PDB entry 6F30 | X-ray diffraction, 2.30 A resolution | chain A

# Chain A
Name: Ectonucleotide pyrophosphatase/phosphodiesterase family member 3
From: Rattus norvegicus
Notes: EC 3.1.4.1, 3.6.1.9
UniProtKB: P97675 (ENPP3_RAT); residues 140-875 here = UniProt positions 140-875
Sequence (749 residues; numbered 136 to 884; the number before each row is that of its first residue):
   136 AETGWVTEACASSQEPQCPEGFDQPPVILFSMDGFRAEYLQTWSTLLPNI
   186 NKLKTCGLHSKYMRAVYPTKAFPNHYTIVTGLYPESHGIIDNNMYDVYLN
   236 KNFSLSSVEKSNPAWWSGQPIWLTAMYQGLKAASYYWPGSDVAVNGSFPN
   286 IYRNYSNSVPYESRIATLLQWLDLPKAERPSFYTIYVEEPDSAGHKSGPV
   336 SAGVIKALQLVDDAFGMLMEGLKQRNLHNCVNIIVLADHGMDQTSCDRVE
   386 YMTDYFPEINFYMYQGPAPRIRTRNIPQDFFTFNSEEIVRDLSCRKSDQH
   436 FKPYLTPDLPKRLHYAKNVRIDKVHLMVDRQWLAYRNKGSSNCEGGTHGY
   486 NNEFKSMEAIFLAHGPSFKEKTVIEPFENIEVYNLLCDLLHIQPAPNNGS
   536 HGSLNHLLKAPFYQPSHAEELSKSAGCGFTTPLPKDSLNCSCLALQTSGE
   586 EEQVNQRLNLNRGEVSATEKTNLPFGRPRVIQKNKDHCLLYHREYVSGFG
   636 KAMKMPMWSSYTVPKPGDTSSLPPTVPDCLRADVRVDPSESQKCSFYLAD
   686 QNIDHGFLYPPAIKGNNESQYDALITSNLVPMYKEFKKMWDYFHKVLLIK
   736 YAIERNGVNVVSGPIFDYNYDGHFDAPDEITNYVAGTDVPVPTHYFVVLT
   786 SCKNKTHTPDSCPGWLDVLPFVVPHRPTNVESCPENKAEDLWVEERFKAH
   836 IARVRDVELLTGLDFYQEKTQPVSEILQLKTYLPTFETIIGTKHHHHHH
Unresolved in the structure: 136-139, 147-151, 475-476, 582-585, 872-884
Disulfides: Cys145-Cys191, Cys153-Cys365, Cys381-Cys478, Cys429-Cys818, Cys562-Cys623, Cys575-Cys679, Cys577-Cys664, Cys787-Cys797
Covalently attached groups: N-acetylglucosamine (NAG) linked to Asn237, Asn280, Asn289, Asn533, Asn789
Differences from the reference sequence: expression tag (136-139, 876-884); variant Val201 (Met in P97675), Asn596 (Ser in P97675), Arg597 (Gly in P97675); engineered mutation Ala206 (Thr in P97675); conflict Glu585 (Gln in P97675)
Metal / ion sites: Zn2+ site 1: Asp168, Asp373, His374 (together with uridine-diphosphate-N-acetylglucosamine); Zn2+ site 2: Asp326, His330, His483 (together with uridine-diphosphate-N-acetylglucosamine); Ca2+: Asp752, Asn754, Asp756, His758, Asp760
Ligand contacts: uridine-diphosphate-N-acetylglucosamine (UD1): Asp168, Lys205, Ala206, Phe207, Asn227, Leu240, Tyr271, Trp272, Pro273, Tyr290, Tyr321, Asp326, His330, Asp373, His374, Gln400, Gly401, Pro402, Thr482, His483
Curated features (UniProtKB/Swiss-Prot):
  - binding site (Zn(2+)): Asp168, Asp326, His330, Asp373, His374, His483
  - binding site (ATP): Lys205, Asn227, Asp276, Tyr290
  - binding site (Ca(2+)): Asp752, Asn754, Asp756, His758, Asp760
  - glycosylation (N-linked (GlcNAc...) asparagine): Asn237, Asn280, Asn289, Asn533, Asn574, Asn594, Asn702, Asn789
Reported in the primary citation:
  - binding site for uridine-diphosphate-N-acetylglucosamine: Lys205, Phe207, Trp272, Asp276, Tyr290, His330, Thr482
  - mutagenesis - K205A, T482V: decreased catalytic activity on uridine-diphosphate-N-acetylglucosamine
  - mutagenesis - T379V (10-fold), G480A/G481A/G484A: decreased catalytic activity

# In short
Bound to chain A: uridine-diphosphate-N-acetylglucosamine. N-acetylglucosamine is covalently linked to Asn237,
Asn280, Asn289, Asn533 and Asn789. From UniProt: 6 Zn2+-binding residues, 4 ATP-binding residues and 5
Ca2+-binding residues. From the paper: a binding site for uridine-diphosphate-N-acetylglucosamine at Lys205,
Phe207 and Trp272 among others; K205A and T482V reduce catalytic activity on
uridine-diphosphate-N-acetylglucosamine; 4 substitutions were tested in all.
Chain A is Ectonucleotide pyrophosphatase/phosphodiesterase family member 3 (Rattus norvegicus); the
structure, Crystal structure of ectonucleotide phosphodiesterase/pyrophosphatase-3 (NPP3) in complex with
UDPGlcNAc, was determined by X-ray diffraction (same publication as 6F2T, 6F2V, 6F2Y and 6F33).
